3I7L - chains A and B; structure by X-ray diffraction, 2.80 A resolution.

# Chain A
Molecule: DNA damage-binding protein 1
Source organism: Homo sapiens
Reference sequence: Q16531 (DDB1_HUMAN); residues 1-1140 here = UniProt positions 1-1140
Sequence (1143 residues; row label = number of the first residue in the row; numbers below 1 keep their minus sign (Gly-2 is residue -2)):
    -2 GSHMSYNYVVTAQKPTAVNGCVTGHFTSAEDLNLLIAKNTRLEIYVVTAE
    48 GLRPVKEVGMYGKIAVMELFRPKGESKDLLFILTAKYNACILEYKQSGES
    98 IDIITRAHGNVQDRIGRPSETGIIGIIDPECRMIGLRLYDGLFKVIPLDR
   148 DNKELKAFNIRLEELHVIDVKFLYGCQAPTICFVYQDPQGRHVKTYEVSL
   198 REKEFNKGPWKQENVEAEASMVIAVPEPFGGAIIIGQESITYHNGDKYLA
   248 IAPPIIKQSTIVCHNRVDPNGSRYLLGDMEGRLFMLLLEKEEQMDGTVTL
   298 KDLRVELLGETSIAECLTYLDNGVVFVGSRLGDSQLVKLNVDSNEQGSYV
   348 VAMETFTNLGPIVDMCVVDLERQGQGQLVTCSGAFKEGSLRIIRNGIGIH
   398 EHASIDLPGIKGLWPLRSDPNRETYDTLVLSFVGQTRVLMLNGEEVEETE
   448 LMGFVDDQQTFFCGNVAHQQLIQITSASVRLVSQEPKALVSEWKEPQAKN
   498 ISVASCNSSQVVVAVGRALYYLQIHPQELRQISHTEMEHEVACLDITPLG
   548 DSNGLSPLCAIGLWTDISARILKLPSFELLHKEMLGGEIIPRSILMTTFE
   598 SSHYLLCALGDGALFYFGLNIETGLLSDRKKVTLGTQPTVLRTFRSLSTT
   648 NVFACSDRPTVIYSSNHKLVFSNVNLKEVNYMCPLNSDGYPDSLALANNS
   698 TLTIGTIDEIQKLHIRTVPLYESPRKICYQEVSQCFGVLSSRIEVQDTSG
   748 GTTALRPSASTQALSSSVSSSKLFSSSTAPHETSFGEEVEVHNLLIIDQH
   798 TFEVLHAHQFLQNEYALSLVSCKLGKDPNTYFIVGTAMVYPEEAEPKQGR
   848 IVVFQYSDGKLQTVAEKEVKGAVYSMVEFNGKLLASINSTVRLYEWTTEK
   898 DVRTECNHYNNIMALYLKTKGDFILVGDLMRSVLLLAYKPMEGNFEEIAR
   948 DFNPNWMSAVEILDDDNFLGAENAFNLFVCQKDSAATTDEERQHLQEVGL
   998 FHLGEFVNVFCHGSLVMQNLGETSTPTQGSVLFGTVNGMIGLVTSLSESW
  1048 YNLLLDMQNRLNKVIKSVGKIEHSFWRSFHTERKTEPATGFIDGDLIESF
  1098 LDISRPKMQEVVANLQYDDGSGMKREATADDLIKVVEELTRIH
Not modelled in the structure: -2 to 0, 774-782, 1016-1022, 1112-1121
Disulfide bonds: Cys18-Cys313
Sequence notes: expression tag (-2 to 0)
What the authors report for this chain:
  - mutagenesis - A381E/F382D: decreased binding to SV5-V
  - mutagenesis - A381E/F382D: unchanged binding to Trpc4AP

# Chain B
Molecule: DNA damage-binding protein 2
Reference sequence: Q92466 (DDB2_HUMAN); residue numbers follow UniProt; this construct covers 68-81
Sequence (14 residues; row label = number of the first residue in the row):
    68 SIVRTLHQHKLGRA

# Interface between chain A and chain B
Pairs across the interface - 26 pairs, chain A then chain B:
  Arg327(A) with Leu78(B), hydrogen bond (side chain-backbone); Gly79(B)
  Leu328(A) with Arg80(B)
  Pro358(A) with Leu78(B), hydrophobic
  Val360(A) with Leu78(B), hydrophobic
  Ala381(A) with Leu78(B), hydrophobic
  Arg722(A) with His74(B), hydrogen bond
  Tyr812(A) with Arg71(B), hydrogen bond
  Leu814(A) with Val70(B), hydrophobic
  Pro838(A) with Ser68(B); Arg71(B)
  Glu840(A) with Ser68(B), hydrogen bond (backbone-backbone)
  Ala841(A) with Ser68(B), hydrogen bond (backbone-backbone); Ile69(B), hydrogen bond (backbone-backbone)
  Pro843(A) with Val70(B), hydrophobic
  Tyr871(A) with Ile69(B); Val70(B); Leu73(B), hydrophobic
  Met910(A) with Ile69(B), hydrophobic; Leu73(B), hydrophobic
  Phe1003(A) with His76(B)
  Asn1005(A) with Lys77(B)
  Val1033(A) with His76(B); Lys77(B); Leu78(B); Gly79(B)
Interface residues without a listed pair, chain A (25 interface residues in all): Gly380, Phe382, Glu787, Val836, Tyr837, Ala869, Leu912, Asn970

# Summary
25 residues of chain A and 11 residues of chain B are in contact; the contacts include 6 hydrogen bonds. Polar
pairs include Arg327(A)-Leu78(B), Arg722(A)-His74(B) and Tyr812(A)-Arg71(B). From the paper: A381E/F382D of
chain A reduce binding to SV5-V; A381E/F382D of chain A leave binding to Trpc4AP unchanged.
Chain A is DNA damage-binding protein 1 (Homo sapiens) and chain B is DNA damage-binding protein 2; the
structure, Crystal Structure of DDB1 in Complex with the H-Box Motif of DDB2, was determined by X-ray
diffraction (same publication as 3I7H, 3I7K, 3I7N, 3I7O, 3I7P, 3I89, 3I8C and 3I8E).
